PDB entry 3JTD | X-ray diffraction, 2.57 A resolution | chains A and B of the 3 polymer chains in the assembly

[Chain A]
Molecule: Myosin heavy chain, striated adductor muscle
Source organism: Argopecten irradians
Reference sequence: P24733 (MYS_AEQIR); aligned to UniProt positions 773-835 over residues 774-836 (the alignment contains insertions or deletions, so no single offset holds)
Amino-acid sequence (65 residues; each row starts with the number of its first residue):
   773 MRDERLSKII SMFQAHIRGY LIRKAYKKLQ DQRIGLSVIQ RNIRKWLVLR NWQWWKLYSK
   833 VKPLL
From the paper describing this entry:
  - conformationally variable residues: K796 to Q804, W824 to W826

[Chain B]
Molecule: Myosin regulatory light chain, striated adductor muscle
Source organism: Argopecten irradians
Reference sequence: P13543 (MLR_AEQIR); residues 1-156 here correspond to UniProt positions 2-157 (UniProt number = residue number + 1)
Amino-acid sequence (156 residues; numbered 1 to 156; the number before each row is that of its first residue):
     1 ADKAASGVLT KLPQKQIQEM KEAFSMIDVD RDGFVSKEDI KAISEQLGRA PDDKELTAML
    61 KEAPGPLNFT MFLSIFSDKL SGTDSEETIR NAFAMFDEQE TKKLNIEYIK DLLENMGDNF
   121 NKDEMRMTFK EAPVEGGKFD YVKFTAMIKG SGEEEA
Ion coordination: Mg2+: D28, D30, D32, F34, D39
Curated features (UniProtKB/Swiss-Prot):
  - binding site (Ca(2+)): D28, D30, D32, D39
From the paper describing this entry:
  - conformationally variable residues: K149

[Chain A / chain B interface]
Pairs across the interface - 50 pairs, chain A then chain B:
  D803(A) with M95(B)
  Q804(A) with M95(B), hydrogen bond (side chain-backbone); F96(B)
  G807(A) with A92(B)
  L808(A) with L112(B)
  V810(A) with D84(B)
  I811(A) with A92(B), hydrophobic; F93(B), hydrophobic
  Q812(A) with L113(B); M116(B), hydrogen bond (side chain-backbone); G117(B); D118(B), hydrogen bond (side chain-backbone); N119(B); F120(B)
  R813(A) with G82(B), hydrogen bond (side chain-backbone); D84(B), salt bridge
  N814(A) with T83(B); D84(B), hydrogen bond; I89(B)
  I815(A) with F120(B), hydrophobic; T128(B)
  R816(A) with D118(B), hydrogen bond (side chain-backbone); N119(B), hydrogen bond (side chain-backbone); F120(B); E124(B), salt bridge
  K817(A) with S81(B), hydrogen bond (side chain-backbone); G82(B); T83(B)
  W818(A) with I148(B)
  R822(A) with E131(B), salt bridge
  W824(A) with E62(B); I75(B); F76(B), hydrophobic; K79(B)
  W826(A) with I40(B), hydrophobic; M59(B), hydrogen bond (side chain-backbone); L67(B), hydrophobic; F72(B), hydrophobic; F76(B)
  Y830(A) with E19(B); M20(B); A23(B), hydrophobic
  K832(A) with L47(B)
  V833(A) with M26(B), hydrophobic; L47(B), hydrophobic
  K834(A) with E19(B)
  L836(A) with M26(B), hydrophobic; L47(B), hydrophobic
  L837(A) with E22(B); A23(B)
Interface residues without a listed pair, chain A (27 interface residues in all): L819, L821, Q825, W827, L829
Interface residues without a listed pair, chain B (40 interface residues in all): I27, V35, P51, T88, M127, F144

[Overview]
Chain A and chain B form an interface of 27 and 40 residues respectively; the contacts include 9 hydrogen
bonds and 3 salt bridges. Among the polar pairs are R813(A)-D84(B), R816(A)-E124(B) and R822(A)-E131(B). From
UniProt: 4 Ca2+-binding residues on chain B. From the paper: conformational variability at K796(A), W824(A)
and K149(B).
Here chain A is Myosin heavy chain, striated adductor muscle and chain B is Myosin regulatory light chain,
striated adductor muscle, both from Argopecten irradians. Entry 3JTD (Calcium-free Scallop Myosin Regulatory
Domain with ELC-D19A Point Mutation) was determined by X-ray diffraction, deposited together with 3JVT.
